Entry 5IU9 (X-ray diffraction, 3.59 A resolution); this record covers chains A and B.

# Chain A (and B)
Protein: Protocadherin-19 isoform 1
From: Danio rerio
Notes: chain B of this document is another copy of the same molecule, construct and numbering; everything in this record applies to it too
UniProtKB: C4P340 (C4P340_DANRE); residues 1-422 here correspond to UniProt positions 20-441 (UniProt number = residue number + 19)
Sequence (431 residues; numbered 0 to 430; the number before each row is that of its first residue; numbering starts at 0):
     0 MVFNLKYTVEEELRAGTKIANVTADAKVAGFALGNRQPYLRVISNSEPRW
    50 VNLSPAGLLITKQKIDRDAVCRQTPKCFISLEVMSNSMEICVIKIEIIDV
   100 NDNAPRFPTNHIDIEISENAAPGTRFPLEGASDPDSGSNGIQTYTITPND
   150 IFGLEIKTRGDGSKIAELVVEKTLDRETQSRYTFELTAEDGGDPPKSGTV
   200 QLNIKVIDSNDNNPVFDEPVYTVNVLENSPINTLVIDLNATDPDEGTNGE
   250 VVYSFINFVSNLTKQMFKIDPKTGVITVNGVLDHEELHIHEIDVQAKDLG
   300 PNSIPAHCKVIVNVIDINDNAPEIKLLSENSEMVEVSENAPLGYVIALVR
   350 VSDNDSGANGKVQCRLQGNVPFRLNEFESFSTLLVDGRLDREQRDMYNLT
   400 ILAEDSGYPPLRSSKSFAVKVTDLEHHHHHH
Not modelled in the structure: 0, 32-36, 423-430 (chain B: 0-1, 424-430)
Construct notes: initiating methionine (0); expression tag (423-430)
Cystine bridges: Cys70-Cys76
Metal / ion sites: Ca2+ site 1: Glu10, Glu11, Asp65, Asp67, Asp101; Ca2+ site 2: Glu10, Asp67, Asp98, Val99, Asp101, Asp134; Ca2+ site 3: Asn100, Asn102, Asp132, Asp134, Asn138, Asp189; Ca2+ site 4: Glu117, Glu176, Asp210; Ca2+ site 5: Glu117, Glu176, Asp207, Ser208, Asp210, Asp243; Ca2+ site 6: Asn209, Asn211, Asp241, Asp243, Asn247; Ca2+ site 7: Glu226, Asp282, Glu284, Asp318, Asn319; Ca2+ site 8: Glu226, Glu284, Asp315, Ile316, Asp318, Asp354; Na+: Asn238, Thr272; Ca2+ site 9: Asn317, Asn319, Asp352, Asp354, Asn358, Asp404
From the paper describing this entry:
  - mutagenesis - R364E: unchanged binding to bead aggregation
  - disease-associated variants - L4P, V50G, L58R, I92K, A130T: decreased stability (proposed by the authors, not directly observed)
  - mutagenesis - E290K (50.4 +/- 0.1 degC): unchanged stability
  - disease-associated variants - N317S: decreased stability in response to 2 mM CaCl2

# How chain A and chain B interact
Residue-residue contacts - 40 pairs, chain A then chain B:
  Ile42(A) - Leu326(B)
  Ser43(A) - Leu326(B)
  Ser43(A) - Arg349(B)
  Glu81(A) - Arg349(B)  salt bridge
  Ser86(A) - Tyr343(B)  hydrogen bond
  Glu88(A) - Val344(B)
  Ile89(A) - Phe379(B)  hydrophobic
  Ser116(A) - Asn301(B)
  Ser116(A) - Ser302(B)
  Ala119(A) - Ile303(B)  hydrophobic
  Thr123(A) - Ile303(B)
  Phe125(A) - Pro304(B)  hydrophobic
  Pro126(A) - Ile255(B)  hydrophobic
  Pro126(A) - His306(B)
  Arg158(A) - Glu290(B)  salt bridge
  Ile164(A) - Lys308(B)
  Ser208(A) - Asn301(B)  hydrogen bond
  Asn209(A) - Asn301(B)
  Asn256(A) - Glu128(B)
  Phe257(A) - Glu128(B)
  Glu290(A) - Arg158(B)  salt bridge
  Pro300(A) - Pro300(B)  hydrophobic
  Asn301(A) - Ser116(B)
  Asn301(A) - Asp207(B)
  Asn301(A) - Ser208(B)
  Ser302(A) - Ser116(B)
  Ile303(A) - Asn118(B)
  Ile303(A) - Ala119(B)  hydrophobic
  Ile303(A) - Thr123(B)
  His306(A) - Arg124(B)
  His306(A) - Pro126(B)
  Lys308(A) - Ile164(B)
  Leu326(A) - Ile42(B)  hydrophobic
  Leu326(A) - Ser43(B)
  Val344(A) - Met83(B)
  Arg349(A) - Ser43(B)  hydrogen bond
  Arg349(A) - Glu81(B)  salt bridge
  Phe379(A) - Glu81(B)
  Phe379(A) - Ile89(B)  hydrophobic
  Phe379(A) - Val91(B)  hydrophobic
Interface residues without a listed pair, chain A (40 interface residues in all): Val1, Arg40, Met83, Val91, Asn118, Arg124, Leu127, Glu128, Asp160, Ile255, Pro304, Leu347
Interface residues without a listed pair, chain B (39 interface residues in all): Met87, Phe125, Asn209, Asn256, Ile288, Glu328, Leu347, Phe376
The authors on this interface:
  - pairs named by the authors: Arg40(A)-Glu328(B), Glu81(A)-Arg349(B) (salt bridge), Arg158(A)-Glu290(B) (salt bridge), Glu290(A)-Arg158(B) (salt bridge), Arg349(A)-Glu81(B) (salt bridge)
  - interface residues, chain A: Arg180(A)
  - interface residues, chain B: Ser116(B), Thr123(B), Pro126(B), Lys308(B)
  - hot spots on chain B (mutagenesis) - T123R: abolished binding to bead aggregation

# In short
40 residues of chain A and 39 residues of chain B are in contact; the contacts include 3 hydrogen bonds and 4
salt bridges. Polar pairs include Glu81(A)-Arg349(B), Arg158(A)-Glu290(B) and Ser86(A)-Tyr343(B). The authors
report a contact between Arg40(A) and Glu328(B); salt bridges between Glu81(A) and Arg349(B), Arg158(A) and
Glu290(B) and Glu290(A) and Arg158(B) among others. The paper reports that L4P, V50G and L58R of chain A,
among others, reduce stability; interface residues Arg180(A) and Ser116(B) among others; 9 substitutions were
tested in all.
Both chains are Protocadherin-19 isoform 1 (Danio rerio). Entry 5IU9 (Crystal Structure of Zebrafish
Protocadherin-19 EC1-4) was determined by X-ray diffraction, deposited together with 5CO1.
